5VN8 - chains E and C of the 12 polymer chains in the assembly; structure by electron microscopy, 3.60 A resolution.

== Chain E ==
Protein: Envelope glycoprotein gp160
Organism: Human immunodeficiency virus 1
Reference sequence: B3UES2 (B3UES2_9HIV1); the construct lacks a stretch of the UniProt sequence and is renumbered around it, so the offset changes along the chain: 31-136 = UniProt 29-134; 149-184 = UniProt 151-186; 186-309 = UniProt 195-318; 312-323 = UniProt 319-330; 4 more segments
Chain sequence (516 residues; row label = number of the first residue in the row; note: 19 numbers in that range are skipped by the numbering (no residue carries them; nothing is unmodelled there); a row labelled like 136A-136P holds insertion residues (136A, then the next letters in order); numbers below 1 keep their minus sign (Met-4 is residue -4)):
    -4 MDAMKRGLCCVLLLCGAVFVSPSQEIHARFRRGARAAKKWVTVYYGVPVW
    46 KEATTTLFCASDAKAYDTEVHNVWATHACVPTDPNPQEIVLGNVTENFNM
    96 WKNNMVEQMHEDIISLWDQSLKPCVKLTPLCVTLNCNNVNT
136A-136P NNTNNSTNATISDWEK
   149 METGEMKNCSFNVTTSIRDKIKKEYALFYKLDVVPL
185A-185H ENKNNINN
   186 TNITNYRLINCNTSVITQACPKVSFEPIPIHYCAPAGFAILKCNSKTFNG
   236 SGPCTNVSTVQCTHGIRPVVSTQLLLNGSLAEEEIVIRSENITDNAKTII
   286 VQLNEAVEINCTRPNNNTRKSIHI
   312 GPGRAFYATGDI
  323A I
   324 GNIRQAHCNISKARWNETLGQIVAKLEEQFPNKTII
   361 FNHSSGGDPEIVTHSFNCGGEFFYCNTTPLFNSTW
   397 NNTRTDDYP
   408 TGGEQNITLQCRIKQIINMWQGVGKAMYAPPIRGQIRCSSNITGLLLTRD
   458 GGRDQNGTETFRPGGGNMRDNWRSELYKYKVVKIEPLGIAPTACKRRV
Disordered / not traced: -4 to 31, 59-69, 118-122, 136A-136P, 166-174, 205-208
Sequence notes: initiating methionine (-4); expression tag (-3 to 30); engineered mutation Cys501 (Ala505 in B3UES2)
Cystine bridges: Cys54-Cys74, Cys126-Cys196, Cys131-Cys157, Cys218-Cys247, Cys228-Cys239, Cys296-Cys331, Cys378-Cys445, Cys385-Cys418
Covalent attachments: N-acetylglucosamine (NAG) linked to Asn88, Asn160, Asn197, Asn234, Asn241, Asn276, Asn295, Asn301, Asn332, Asn339, Asn355, Asn362, Asn386, Asn392, Asn397, Asn413, Asn448; glycan linked to Asn262
From the paper describing this entry:
  - post-translational modification sites: Asn197, Asn262

== Chain C ==
Protein: Envelope glycoprotein gp160
Organism: Human immunodeficiency virus 1
Reference sequence: B3UEZ6 (B3UEZ6_9HIV1); residues 512-664 here correspond to UniProt positions 516-668 (UniProt number = residue number + 4)
Chain sequence (153 residues; row label = number of the first residue in the row):
   512 AVGLGAFILGFLGAAGSTMGAASMALTVQARLLLSGIVQQQNNLLRAPEA
   562 QQHMLQLTVWGIKQLQARVLAVERYLRDQQLLGIWGCSGKIICCTNVPWN
   612 DSWSNKTINEIWDNMTWMQWEKEIDNYTQHIYTLLEVSQIQQEKNEQELL
   662 ELD
Disordered / not traced: 550-563
Sequence notes: engineered mutation Pro559 (Ile563 in B3UEZ6), Cys605 (Thr609 in B3UEZ6)
Cystine bridges: Cys598-Cys604
Covalent attachments: N-acetylglucosamine (NAG) linked to Asn611, Asn616, Asn625, Asn637

== Interface between chain E and chain C ==
Contacting residue pairs (89; chain E residue first):
  Lys34(E) with Trp610(C); Asp612(C), salt bridge; Ile619(C)
  Trp35(E) with Asn607(C); Val608(C); Pro609(C)
  Val36(E) with Thr606(C), hydrogen bond (backbone-side chain); Val608(C), hydrogen bond (backbone-backbone); Trp610(C), hydrophobic; Ile642(C), hydrophobic
  Thr37(E) with Cys604(C); Cys605(C)
  Val38(E) with Trp596(C), hydrophobic; Cys598(C), hydrophobic; Ile602(C); Cys604(C), hydrogen bond (backbone-backbone); Leu646(C), hydrophobic
  Tyr39(E) with Leu523(C), hydrophobic; Ile602(C); Ile603(C), hydrophobic; Trp623(C); Trp628(C), hydrophobic
  Tyr40(E) with Arg585(C); Tyr586(C), hydrophobic; Asp589(C), hydrogen bond; Gln590(C); Ile602(C), hydrogen bond (backbone-backbone)
  Gly41(E) with Gly521(C); Phe522(C); Leu523(C), hydrogen bond (backbone-backbone)
  Val42(E) with Gly521(C); Trp628(C), hydrophobic
  Pro43(E) with Trp628(C)
  Val44(E) with Trp628(C); Met629(C), hydrophobic; Glu632(C)
  Trp45(E) with Phe518(C); Ala526(C), hydrophobic; Met629(C)
  Lys46(E) with Glu632(C), salt bridge
  Phe53(E) with Trp571(C), hydrophobic; Lys574(C)
  Val75(E) with Val570(C), hydrophobic; Trp571(C), hydrophobic
  Pro76(E) with Leu566(C), hydrophobic; Gln567(C); Trp571(C), hydrogen bond (backbone-side chain)
  Thr77(E) with Gln567(C); Trp571(C), hydrogen bond (backbone-side chain)
  Asp78(E) with Trp571(C)
  Pro79(E) with Gln567(C); Trp571(C)
  Ile84(E) with Ala517(C), hydrophobic
  Leu86(E) with Ala526(C)
  Asn88(E) with Gly527(C)
  Val89(E) with Ala526(C); Gly527(C)
  Glu91(E) with Met629(C)
  Cys218(E) with Trp571(C), hydrophobic
  Ala221(E) with Gln577(C); Ala578(C), hydrophobic; Leu581(C)
  Thr244(E) with Phe518(C)
  Cys247(E) with Trp571(C), hydrophobic
  Ile491(E) with Phe518(C), hydrophobic; Arg585(C), hydrogen bond (backbone-side chain)
  Pro493(E) with Arg585(C)
  Leu494(E) with Trp596(C), hydrophobic; Tyr643(C)
  Ile496(E) with Trp631(C), hydrogen bond (backbone-side chain); Ile635(C), hydrophobic; Ile642(C), hydrophobic; Tyr643(C), hydrophobic
  Ala497(E) with Met530(C), hydrophobic
  Pro498(E) with Trp610(C), hydrophobic; Ile619(C); Trp623(C); Trp631(C)
  Cys501(E) with Cys605(C), disulfide
  Lys502(E) with Cys605(C), hydrogen bond (backbone-side chain)
  Arg503(E) with Trp596(C), hydrogen bond (side chain-backbone); Gly597(C); Cys598(C), hydrogen bond; Cys604(C); Cys605(C), hydrogen bond (side chain-backbone); Thr606(C); Gln650(C), hydrogen bond; Gln653(C), hydrogen bond
  Val505(E) with Glu657(C)
Also at the interface, not in a pair above, chain E (46 interface residues in all): Lys33, Ala55, Gly222, Ala224, Leu226, Lys490, Glu492, Thr499
Also at the interface, not in a pair above, chain C (52 interface residues in all): Leu520, Gly524, Leu568, Lys601, Trp614, Ile622
Disulfides between the chains: Cys501(E)-Cys605(C)

== Summary ==
46 residues of chain E face 52 of chain C across their interface, with 1 disulfide bond, 16 hydrogen bonds and
2 salt bridges. Polar pairs include Lys34(E)-Asp612(C), Lys46(E)-Glu632(C) and Val36(E)-Thr606(C).
N-acetylglucosamine is covalently linked to Asn88(E), Asn160(E), Asn197(E), Asn234(E), Asn241(E) and Asn276(E)
and 11 more. From the paper: modification sites Asn197(E) and Asn262(E).
Here chain E is Envelope glycoprotein gp160 and chain C is Envelope glycoprotein gp160, both from Human
immunodeficiency virus 1. Entry 5VN8 (Cryo-EM model of B41 SOSIP.664 in complex with fragment antigen binding
variable domain of b12) was determined by electron microscopy.
